7VLK - chains D and H of the 12 polymer chains in the assembly; structure by electron microscopy, 2.27 A resolution.

# Chain D
Protein: Translation initiation factor eIF-2B subunit beta
Source organism: Homo sapiens
Reference sequence: P49770 (EI2BB_HUMAN); residue numbers follow UniProt; this construct covers 1-351
Chain sequence (351 residues; each row starts with the number of its first residue):
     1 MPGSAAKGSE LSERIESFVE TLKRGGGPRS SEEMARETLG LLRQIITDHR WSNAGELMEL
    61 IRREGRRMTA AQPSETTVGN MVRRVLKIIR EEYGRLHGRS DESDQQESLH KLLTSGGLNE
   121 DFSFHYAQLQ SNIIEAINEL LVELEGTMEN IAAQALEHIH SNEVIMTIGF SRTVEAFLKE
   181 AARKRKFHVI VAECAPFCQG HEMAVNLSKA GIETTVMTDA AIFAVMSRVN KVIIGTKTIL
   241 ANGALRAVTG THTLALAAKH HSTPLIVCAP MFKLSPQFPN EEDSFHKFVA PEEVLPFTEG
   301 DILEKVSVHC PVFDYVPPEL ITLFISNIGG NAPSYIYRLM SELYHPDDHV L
Not modelled in the structure: 1-7, 100-105, 116-120
Swiss-Prot annotation at these positions:
  - natural variant: Val85 (V85E: In VWM2), Ala127 (A127V: Found in a patient with Rett syndrome-like phenotype; uncertain significance), Ser171 (S171F: In VWM2), Pro196 (P196S: In VWM2), Gly200 (G200V: In VWM2), Glu213 (E213G: In VWM2), Cys268 (C268Y: In VWM2), Lys273 (K273R: In VWM2), Val316 (V316D: In VWM2), Gly329 (G329V: In VWM2)

# Chain H
Protein: Translation initiation factor eIF-2B subunit delta
Source organism: Homo sapiens
Reference sequence: Q9UI10 (EI2BD_HUMAN); residue numbers follow UniProt; this construct covers 1-523
Chain sequence (523 residues; each row starts with the number of its first residue):
     1 MAAVAVAVRE DSGSGMKAEL PPGPGAVGRE MTKEEKLQLR KEKKQQKKKR KEEKGAEPET
    61 GSAVSAAQCQ VGPTRELPES GIQLGTPREK VPAGRSKAEL RAERRAKQEA ERALKQARKG
   121 EQGGPPPKAS PSTAGETPSG VKRLPEYPQV DDLLLRRLVK KPERQQVPTR KDYGSKVSLF
   181 SHLPQYSRQN SLTQFMSIPS SVIHPAMVRL GLQYSQGLVS GSNARCIALL RALQQVIQDY
   241 TTPPNEELSR DLVNKLKPYM SFLTQCRPLS ASMHNAIKFL NKEITSVGSS KREEEAKSEL
   301 RAAIDRYVQE KIVLAAQAIS RFAYQKISNG DVILVYGCSS LVSRILQEAW TEGRRFRVVV
   361 VDSRPWLEGR HTLRSLVHAG VPASYLLIPA ASYVLPEVSK VLLGAHALLA NGSVMSRVGT
   421 AQLALVARAH NVPVLVCCET YKFCERVQTD AFVSNELDDP DDLQCKRGEH VALANWQNHA
   481 SLRLLNLVYD VTPPELVDLV ITELGMIPCS SVPVVLRVKS SDQ
Not modelled in the structure: 1-165, 522-523
Swiss-Prot annotation at these positions:
  - region: Arg170 to Leu179 (May bind the chemical integrated stress response (ISR) inhibitor ISRIB)
  - modified residue: Ala2 (N-acetylalanine), Ser12 (Phosphoserine), Thr86 (Phosphothreonine), Ser130 (Phosphoserine)
  - natural variant: Arg209 (R209Q: In VWM4), Ala228 (A228V: In VWM4), Leu269 (L269R: In VWM4), Arg357 (R357Q: In VWM4), Arg374 (R374C: In VWM4), Cys465 (C465R: In VWM4), Tyr489 (Y489H: In VWM4)

# Interface between chain D and chain H
Residue-residue contacts (25; chain D residue first):
  Glu157(D) - Val453(H)
  His158(D) - Val447(H)
  His158(D) - Val453(H)
  Ile159(D) - Val453(H)
  His160(D) - Leu179(H)
  His160(D) - His182(H)
  His160(D) - Phe452(H)
  Ser161(D) - Ser178(H)
  Ser161(D) - Leu179(H)
  Ser161(D) - Ser181(H)  hydrogen bond
  Ser161(D) - His182(H)
  Asn162(D) - Ser178(H)
  Asn162(D) - Leu179(H)
  Arg185(D) - His182(H)
  Lys231(D) - Thr449(H)
  Lys231(D) - Asp450(H)  salt bridge
  Ile266(D) - Thr449(H)
  Leu323(D) - Val447(H)  hydrophobic
  Gly330(D) - Val447(H)
  Ala332(D) - Asn411(H)
  Ser334(D) - Ser510(H)
  Tyr335(D) - Pro513(H)  hydrophobic
  Tyr335(D) - Val514(H)  hydrophobic
  Tyr335(D) - Arg517(H)  hydrogen bond
  Arg338(D) - Arg517(H)
Interface residues without a listed pair, chain D (21 interface residues in all): Glu163, Pro264, Thr322, Asn331, Tyr337, Glu342
Interface residues without a listed pair, chain H (15 interface residues in all): Ala410

# Overview
21 residues of chain D and 15 residues of chain H are in contact, with 2 hydrogen bonds and 1 salt bridge.
Polar contacts include Lys231(D)-Asp450(H), Ser161(D)-Ser181(H) and Tyr335(D)-Arg517(H).
Here chain D is Translation initiation factor eIF-2B subunit beta and chain H is Translation initiation factor
eIF-2B subunit delta, both from Homo sapiens. Entry 7VLK (eIF2B-SFSV NSs C2-imposed) was determined by
electron microscopy together with 7F64, 7F66 and 7F67 from the same study.
